Entry 7K36 (electron microscopy, 3.30 A resolution); this record covers chains E and I of the 9 polymer chains in the assembly.

== Chain E ==
Protein: Striatin-3
From: Homo sapiens
UniProt: Q13033 (STRN3_HUMAN), isoform Q13033-2; residues 1-713 here = UniProt positions 1-713
Sequence (713 residues; numbered 1 to 713; the number before each row is that of its first residue):
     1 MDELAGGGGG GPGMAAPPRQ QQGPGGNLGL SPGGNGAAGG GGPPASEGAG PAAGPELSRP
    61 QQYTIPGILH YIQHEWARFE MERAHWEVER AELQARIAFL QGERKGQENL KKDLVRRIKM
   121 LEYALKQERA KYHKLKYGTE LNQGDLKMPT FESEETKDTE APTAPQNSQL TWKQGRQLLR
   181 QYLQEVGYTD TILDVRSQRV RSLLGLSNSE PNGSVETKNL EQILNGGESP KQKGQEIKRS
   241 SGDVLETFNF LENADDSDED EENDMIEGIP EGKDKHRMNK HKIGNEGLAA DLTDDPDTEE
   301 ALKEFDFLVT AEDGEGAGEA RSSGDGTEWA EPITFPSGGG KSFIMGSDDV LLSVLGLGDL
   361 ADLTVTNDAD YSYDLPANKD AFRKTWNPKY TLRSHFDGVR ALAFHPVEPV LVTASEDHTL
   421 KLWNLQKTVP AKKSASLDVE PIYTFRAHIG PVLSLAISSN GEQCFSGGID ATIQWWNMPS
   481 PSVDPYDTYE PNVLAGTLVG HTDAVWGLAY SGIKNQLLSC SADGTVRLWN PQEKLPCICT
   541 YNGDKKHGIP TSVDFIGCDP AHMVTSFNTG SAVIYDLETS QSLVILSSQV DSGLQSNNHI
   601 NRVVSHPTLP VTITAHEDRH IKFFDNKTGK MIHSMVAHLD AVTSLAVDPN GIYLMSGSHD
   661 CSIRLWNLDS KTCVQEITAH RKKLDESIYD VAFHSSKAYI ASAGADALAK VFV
Disordered / not traced: 1-61, 128-713
UniProt features mapped onto this chain:
  - region: Tyr-71 to Phe-79 (Caveolin-binding), Gln-166 to Leu-183 (Calmodulin-binding)
  - modified residue: Met-1 (N-acetylmethionine), Thr-150 (Phosphothreonine), Ser-202 (Phosphoserine), Ser-214 (Phosphoserine), Ser-229 (Phosphoserine), Ser-257 (Phosphoserine)

== Chain I ==
Protein: Striatin-interacting protein 1
From: Homo sapiens
UniProt: Q5VSL9 (STRP1_HUMAN); residues 1-837 here = UniProt positions 1-837
Sequence (837 residues; each row starts with the number of its first residue):
     1 MEPAVGGPGP LIVNNKQPQP PPPPPPAAAQ PPPGAPRAAA GLLPGGKARE FNRNQRKDSE
    61 GYSESPDLEF EYADTDKWAA ELSELYSYTE GPEFLMNRKC FEEDFRIHVT DKKWTELDTN
   121 QHRTHAMRLL DGLEVTAREK RLKVARAILY VAQGTFGECS SEAEVQSWMR YNIFLLLEVG
   181 TFNALVELLN MEIDNSAACS SAVRKPAISL ADSTDLRVLL NIMYLIVETV HQECEGDKAE
   241 WRTMRQTFRA ELGSPLYNNE PFAIMLFGMV TKFCSGHAPH FPMKKVLLLL WKTVLCTLGG
   301 FEELQSMKAE KRSILGLPPL PEDSIKVIRN MRAASPPASA SDLIEQQQKR GRREHKALIK
   361 QDNLDAFNER DPYKADDSRE EEEENDDDNS LEGETFPLER DEVMPPPLQH PQTDRLTCPK
   421 GLPWAPKVRE KDIEMFLESS RSKFIGYTLG SDTNTVVGLP RPIHESIKTL KQHKYTSIAE
   481 VQAQMEEEYL RSPLSGGEEE VEQVPAETLY QGLLPSLPQY MIALLKILLA AAPTSKAKTD
   541 SINILADVLP EEMPTTVLQS MKLGVDVNRH KEVIVKAISA VLLLLLKHFK LNHVYQFEYM
   601 AQHLVFANCI PLILKFFNQN IMSYITAKNS ISVLDYPHCV VHELPELTAE SLEAGDSNQF
   661 CWRNLFSCIN LLRILNKLTK WKHSRTMMLV VFKSAPILKR ALKVKQAMMQ LYVLKLLKVQ
   721 TKYLGRQWRK SNMKTMSAIY QKVRHRLNDD WAYGNDLDAR PWDFQAEECA LRANIERFNA
   781 RRYDRAHSNP DFLPVDNCLQ SVLGQRVDLP EDFQMNYDLW LEREVFSKPI SWEELLQ
Disordered / not traced: 1-68, 156-159, 196-207, 236-239, 335-420, 535-541, 551-555, 633-658, 757-761, 805-812, 825-837
Small-molecule neighbours: inositol hexakisphosphate (IHP): Lys-308, Ser-324, Lys-427, Tyr-475, Ser-477, Ile-478, Lys-587, Lys-590, Arg-673, Asn-676, Lys-677, Lys-680, Trp-681, Tyr-712, Lys-715, Arg-744, Arg-746
UniProt features mapped onto this chain:
  - modified residue: Met-1 (N-acetylmethionine), Ser-59 (Phosphoserine), Ser-335 (Phosphoserine), Ser-339 (Phosphoserine), Ser-788 (Phosphoserine)
Reported in the primary citation:
  - binding site for inositol hexakisphosphate: Lys-427, Arg-744
  - mutagenesis - D131K/E134K, K427E, R744E: decreased binding to MOB-like protein phocein
  - mutagenesis - K427E, R744E: decreased binding to Striatin-3 (chain E)
  - mutagenesis - K427E, R744E: decreased binding to Serine/threonine-protein phosphatase 2A 65 kDa regulatory subunit A alpha isoform
  - mutagenesis - K427E, R744E: decreased binding to Serine/threonine-protein phosphatase 2A catalytic subunit alpha isoform
  - mutagenesis - K427E, R744E: decreased signaling in response to Hippo pathway
  - mutagenesis - D131K/E134K: decreased binding to STRIPAK core complex
  - mutagenesis - D131K/E134K: decreased signaling in response to Hippo signaling

== Interface between chain E and chain I ==
Pairs across the interface (36; chain E residue first):
  Pro-66(E) with Ile-445(I); Gly-458(I)
  Gly-67(E) with Ile-445(I); Tyr-447(I)
  Leu-69(E) with Val-457(I)
  His-70(E) with Arg-441(I), hydrogen bond; Tyr-447(I); Thr-455(I), hydrogen bond; Val-456(I); Val-457(I), hydrogen bond (side chain-backbone); Gly-458(I)
  Tyr-71(E) with Tyr-447(I), hydrogen bond (backbone-side chain)
  His-74(E) with Leu-449(I)
  Val-88(E) with Arg-491(I)
  Glu-89(E) with Arg-491(I), salt bridge
  Ala-91(E) with Ser-495(I)
  Glu-92(E) with Ser-492(I); Pro-493(I); Leu-494(I); Ser-495(I), hydrogen bond
  Ala-95(E) with Leu-494(I), hydrophobic; Ser-495(I)
  Arg-96(E) with Leu-494(I); Phe-792(I)
  Phe-99(E) with Phe-792(I), hydrophobic
  Leu-100(E) with Phe-792(I), hydrophobic
  Glu-103(E) with Pro-794(I); Val-795(I), hydrogen bond (side chain-backbone); Asn-797(I)
  Gly-106(E) with Asn-797(I)
  Gln-107(E) with Val-795(I); Asn-797(I)
  Leu-110(E) with Asn-797(I); Leu-799(I), hydrophobic
  Asp-113(E) with Leu-799(I)
  Leu-114(E) with Val-802(I), hydrophobic
Also at the interface, not in a pair above, chain E (22 interface residues in all): Thr-64, Gln-73
Also at the interface, not in a pair above, chain I (22 interface residues in all): Leu-459, Leu-793, Cys-798
From the paper, about this interface:
  - interface residues, chain I: Arg-491(I), Leu-494(I), Leu-799(I)

== Summary ==
Chain E and chain I each contribute 22 residues to their interface, with 6 hydrogen bonds and 1 salt bridge.
Polar contacts include Glu-89(E)/Arg-491(I), His-70(E)/Arg-441(I) and His-70(E)/Thr-455(I). From the paper: a
binding site for inositol hexakisphosphate at Lys-427(I) and Arg-744(I); D131K/E134K, K427E and R744E of chain
I reduce binding to MOB-like protein phocein.
Chain E is Striatin-3 and chain I is Striatin-interacting protein 1, both from Homo sapiens; the structure,
Cryo-EM structure of STRIPAK complex, was determined by electron microscopy.
